6Q8E - chain A; structure by X-ray diffraction, 1.50 A resolution.

Chain A:
Molecule: Branched-chain-amino-acid aminotransferase
From: Thermobaculum terrenum (strain ATCC BAA-798 / YNP1)
Notes: EC 2.6.1.42
UniProt: D1CCW1 (D1CCW1_THET1); residues 2-317 here correspond to UniProt positions 1-316 (UniProt number = residue number - 1)
Sequence (316 residues; each row starts with the number of its first residue):
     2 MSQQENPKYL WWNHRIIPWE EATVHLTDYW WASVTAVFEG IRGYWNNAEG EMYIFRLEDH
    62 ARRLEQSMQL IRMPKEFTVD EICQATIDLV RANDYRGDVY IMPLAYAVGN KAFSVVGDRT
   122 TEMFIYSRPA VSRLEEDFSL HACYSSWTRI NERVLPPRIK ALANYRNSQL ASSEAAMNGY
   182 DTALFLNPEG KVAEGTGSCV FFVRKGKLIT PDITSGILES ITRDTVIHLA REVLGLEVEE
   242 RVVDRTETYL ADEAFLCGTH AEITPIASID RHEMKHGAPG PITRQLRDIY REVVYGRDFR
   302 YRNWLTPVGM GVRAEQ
Unresolved in the structure: 2-5, 313-317
Residues lining bound ligands: 4'-deoxy-4'-aminopyridoxal-5'-phosphate (PMP): His-61, Arg-64, Arg-150, Lys-161, Tyr-166, Glu-195, Gly-196, Thr-197, Gly-198, Ser-199, Cys-200, Leu-219, Ser-221, Ile-222, Thr-223, Arg-224, Cys-258, Gly-259, Thr-260

Overview:
Bound to chain A: 4'-deoxy-4'-aminopyridoxal-5'-phosphate.
Chain A is Branched-chain-amino-acid aminotransferase (Thermobaculum terrenum (strain ATCC BAA-798 / YNP1));
the structure, Crystal structure of branched-chain amino acid aminotransferase from Thermobaculum terrenum in
PMP-form, was determined by X-ray diffraction, deposited together with 6GKR.
